PDB entry 6TKB | X-ray diffraction, 2.00 A resolution | chains HHH and LLL

# Chain HHH
Molecule: Chilob 7/4 H2 heavy chain C224S
From: Homo sapiens
Amino-acid sequence (231 residues; each row starts with the number of its first residue):
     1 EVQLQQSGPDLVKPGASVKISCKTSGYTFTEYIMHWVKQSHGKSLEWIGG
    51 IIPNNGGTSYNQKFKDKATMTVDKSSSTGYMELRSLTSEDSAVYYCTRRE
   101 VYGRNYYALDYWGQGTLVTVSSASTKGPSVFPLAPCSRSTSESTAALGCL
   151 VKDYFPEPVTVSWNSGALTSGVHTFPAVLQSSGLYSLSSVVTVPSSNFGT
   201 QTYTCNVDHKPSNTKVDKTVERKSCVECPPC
Unresolved in the structure: 228-231
Disulfide bonds: Cys22-Cys96, Cys149-Cys205

# Chain LLL
Molecule: Chilob 7/4 H2 kappa chain
From: Homo sapiens
Amino-acid sequence (214 residues; numbered 1 to 214; the number before each row is that of its first residue):
     1 DIQMTQTTSSLSASLGDRVTITCSASQGINNYLNWYQQKPDGTVKLLIYY
    51 TSSLHSGVPSRFSGSGSGTDYSLTISNLEPEDIATYYCQQYSNLPYTFGG
   101 GTKLEIKRTVAAPSVFIFPPSDEQLKSGTASVVCLLNNFYPREAKVQWKV
   151 DNALQSGNSQESVTEQDSKDSTYSLSSTLTLSKADYEKHKVYACEVTHQG
   201 LSSPVTKSFNRGEC
Disulfide bonds: Cys23-Cys88, Cys134-Cys194

# Chain HHH / chain LLL interface
Cross-chain cystine bridges: Cys136(HHH)-Cys214(LLL)
Contacting residue pairs (78):
  His35(HHH) with Tyr96(LLL)
  Gln39(HHH) with Gln38(LLL), hydrogen bond; Tyr87(LLL), hydrogen bond
  Lys43(HHH) with Tyr87(LLL)
  Ser44(HHH) with Tyr87(LLL); Gly99(LLL), hydrogen bond (side chain-backbone); Gly100(LLL)
  Leu45(HHH) with Tyr87(LLL), hydrophobic; Phe98(LLL)
  Trp47(HHH) with Pro95(LLL), hydrophobic; Tyr96(LLL)
  Ser59(HHH) with Leu94(LLL)
  Asn61(HHH) with Pro95(LLL)
  Lys63(HHH) with Asp1(LLL), salt bridge
  Tyr95(HHH) with Gln38(LLL), hydrogen bond; Gly42(LLL), hydrogen bond (side chain-backbone)
  Tyr102(HHH) with Leu46(LLL); Tyr49(LLL), hydrophobic
  Asn105(HHH) with Tyr32(LLL), hydrogen bond; Tyr91(LLL)
  Tyr106(HHH) with Tyr32(LLL), hydrophobic; Tyr50(LLL), hydrogen bond; Tyr91(LLL)
  Tyr107(HHH) with Asn34(LLL), hydrogen bond (backbone-side chain); Tyr91(LLL); Tyr96(LLL)
  Ala108(HHH) with Asn34(LLL); Leu46(LLL), hydrophobic; Tyr49(LLL), hydrophobic
  Leu109(HHH) with Tyr36(LLL), hydrogen bond (backbone-side chain); Leu46(LLL)
  Asp110(HHH) with Leu46(LLL); His55(LLL), hydrogen bond (backbone-side chain)
  Tyr111(HHH) with His55(LLL)
  Trp112(HHH) with Tyr36(LLL); Val44(LLL), hydrophobic
  Phe131(HHH) with Ser121(LLL); Glu123(LLL); Gln124(LLL)
  Pro132(HHH) with Ser121(LLL)
  Leu133(HHH) with Phe118(LLL); Val133(LLL), hydrophobic
  Ala134(HHH) with Phe118(LLL); Pro119(LLL)
  Pro135(HHH) with Ile117(LLL); Phe118(LLL)
  Cys136(HHH) with Pro119(LLL), hydrophobic; Phe209(LLL), hydrophobic; Cys214(LLL), disulfide
  Glu142(HHH) with Val115(LLL); Lys207(LLL), salt bridge
  Thr144(HHH) with Phe116(LLL)
  Ala146(HHH) with Phe116(LLL), hydrophobic; Phe118(LLL)
  Leu150(HHH) with Ser131(LLL)
  Lys152(HHH) with Gln124(LLL); Ser131(LLL)
  His173(HHH) with Asn137(LLL); Asn138(LLL), hydrogen bond; Asp167(LLL); Ser174(LLL), hydrogen bond
  Phe175(HHH) with Leu135(LLL), hydrophobic; Ser162(LLL); Thr164(LLL); Ser174(LLL); Leu175(LLL); Ser176(LLL)
  Pro176(HHH) with Ser162(LLL), hydrogen bond (backbone-side chain); Val163(LLL)
  Val178(HHH) with Gln160(LLL); Glu161(LLL); Ser162(LLL)
  Leu179(HHH) with Gln160(LLL), hydrogen bond (backbone-side chain)
  Gln180(HHH) with Gln160(LLL)
  Ser188(HHH) with Ser176(LLL)
  Val190(HHH) with Leu135(LLL), hydrophobic
  Thr192(HHH) with Asn137(LLL), hydrogen bond
  Lys218(HHH) with Glu123(LLL), salt bridge
Other interface residues (no listed pair), chain HHH (47 interface residues in all): Val37, Glu46, Arg99, Val130, Ala145, Leu147, Thr174
Other interface residues (no listed pair), chain LLL (47 interface residues in all): Ser56, Ser114, Thr129

# Overview
The chain HHH/chain LLL interface involves 47 residues from each chain; the contacts include 1 disulfide bond,
15 hydrogen bonds and 3 salt bridges. Among the polar pairs are Lys63(HHH)-Asp1(LLL), Glu142(HHH)-Lys207(LLL)
and Lys218(HHH)-Glu123(LLL).
Chain HHH is Chilob 7/4 H2 heavy chain C224S and chain LLL is Chilob 7/4 H2 kappa chain, both from Homo
sapiens; the structure, ChiLob 7/4 H2 HC-C224S F(ab')2, was determined by X-ray diffraction (same publication
as 6TKC, 6TKD, 6TKE and 6TKF).
